Entry 1JUI (X-ray diffraction, 2.75 A resolution); this record covers chains A and P of the 4 polymer chains in the assembly.

[Chain A]
Name: Concanavalin-Br
From: Canavalia ensiformis
Reference sequence: P55915 (CONA_CANBR); numbering as in UniProt (aligned over 1-237)
Sequence (237 residues; each row starts with the number of its first residue):
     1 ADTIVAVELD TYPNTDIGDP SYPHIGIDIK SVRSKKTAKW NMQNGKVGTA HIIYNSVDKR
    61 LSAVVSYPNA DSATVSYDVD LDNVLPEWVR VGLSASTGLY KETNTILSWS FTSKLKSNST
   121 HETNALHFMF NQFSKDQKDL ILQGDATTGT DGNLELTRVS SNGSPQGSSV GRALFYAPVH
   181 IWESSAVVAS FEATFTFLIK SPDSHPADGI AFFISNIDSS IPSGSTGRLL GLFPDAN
Sequence notes: conflict Asp58 (Gly in P55915), Ala70 (Gly in P55915), Asp151 (Glu in P55915), Glu155 (Arg in P55915)
Metal / ion sites: Mn2+: Glu8, Asp10, Asp19, His24; Ca2+: Asp10, Tyr12, Asn14, Asp19
UniProt features mapped onto this chain:
  - binding site (Mn(2+)): Glu8, Asp10, Asp19, His24, Ser34
  - binding site (Ca(2+)): Asp10, Tyr12, Asn14, Asp19, Asp208
  - binding site (a carbohydrate): Tyr12, Leu99, Tyr100, Arg228
What the authors report for this chain:
  - conformationally variable residues (loop rearrangement): Lys200 to Pro206

[Chain P]
Name: 10-residue peptide
Sequence (10 residues; row label = number of the first residue in the row):
     1 MYWYPYASGS

[Interface between chain A and chain P]
Pairs across the interface (10; chain A residue first):
  Asn44(A) - Met1(P)
  Asn44(A) - Trp3(P)  hydrogen bond (side chain-backbone)
  Asn44(A) - Tyr4(P)
  Asn44(A) - Pro5(P)
  Gly45(A) - Met1(P)
  Lys46(A) - Met1(P)
  Ser201(A) - Trp3(P)
  Pro202(A) - Trp3(P)
  Asp203(A) - Trp3(P)
  Ser204(A) - Pro5(P)
Also at the interface, not in a pair above, chain A (10 interface residues in all): Met42, Gln43, Pro206
Also at the interface, not in a pair above, chain P (5 interface residues in all): Tyr6
Interface features reported in the paper:
  - residue pairs: Asn44(A)-Trp3(P)

[Overview]
The interface between chain A and chain P involves 10 residues on one side and 5 on the other; the contacts
include 1 hydrogen bond. The hydrogen-bonded pair is Asn44(A)-Trp3(P). The paper describes a contact between
Asn44(A) and Trp3(P). From the paper: conformational variability at Lys200(A).
Chain A is Concanavalin-Br (Canavalia ensiformis) and chain P is a 10-residue peptide; the structure,
Concanavalin A-carbohydrate mimicking 10-mer peptide complex, was determined by X-ray diffraction, deposited
together with 1JYC.
